PDB entry 3CL4 | X-ray diffraction, 2.10 A resolution | chain A

Chain A:
Protein: Hemagglutinin-esterase
Source organism: Bovine coronavirus
Notes: EC 3.1.1.53
UniProtKB: P15776 (HEMA_CVBM); residue numbers follow UniProt; this construct covers 19-388
Chain sequence (377 residues; row label = number of the first residue in the row):
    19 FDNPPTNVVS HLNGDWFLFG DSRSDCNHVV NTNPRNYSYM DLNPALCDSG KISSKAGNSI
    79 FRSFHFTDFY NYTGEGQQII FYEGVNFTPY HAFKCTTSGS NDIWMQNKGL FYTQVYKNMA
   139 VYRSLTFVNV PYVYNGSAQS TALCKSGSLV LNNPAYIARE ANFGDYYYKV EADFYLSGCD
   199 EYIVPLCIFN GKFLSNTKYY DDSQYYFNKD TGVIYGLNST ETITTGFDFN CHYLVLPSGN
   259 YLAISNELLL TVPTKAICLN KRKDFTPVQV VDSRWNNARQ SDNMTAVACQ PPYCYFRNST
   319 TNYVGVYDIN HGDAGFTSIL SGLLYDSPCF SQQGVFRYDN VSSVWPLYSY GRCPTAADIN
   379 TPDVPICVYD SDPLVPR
Not modelled in the structure: 377-395
Disulfide bonds: C44-C65, C113-C162, C197-C276, C205-C249, C307-C312, C347-C371
Covalent attachments: N-acetylglucosamine (NAG) linked to N54, N89, N236, N301, N316, N358
Construct notes: expression tag (389-395)
Bound ions: K+: D220, S221, Q222, S263, L267
UniProt features mapped onto this chain:
  - active site: S40 (Nucleophile), D326 (Charge relay system), H329 (Charge relay system)
  - glycosylation (N-linked (GlcNAc...) asparagine): N54, N89, N153, N236, N301, N316, N358
  - mutagenesis: S40 (S40A: Loss of enzyme activity), Y184 (Y184A: Decreased receptor binding), F211 (F211A: Loss of receptor binding), L266 (L266A: Loss of receptor binding; when associated with A-267), L267 (L267A: Loss of receptor binding; when associated with A-266)
From the paper describing this entry:
  - catalytic residues: S40, G75, N104, D326, H329
  - mutagenesis - S40A: abolished catalytic activity
  - mutagenesis - F211A, L266A/L267A: abolished binding to receptor
  - mutagenesis - Y184A: decreased binding to receptor

Summary:
N-acetylglucosamine is covalently linked to N54, N89, N236, N301, N316 and N358. D220, S221, Q222, S263 and
L267 form the K+ site. From UniProt: 3 active-site residues and 5 mutagenesis sites. The paper reports
catalytic residues S40, G75 and N104 among others; F211A and L266A/L267A abolish binding to receptor; 4
substitutions were tested in all.
Chain A is Hemagglutinin-esterase (Bovine coronavirus); the structure, Crystal structure of bovine coronavirus
hemagglutinin-esterase, was determined by X-ray diffraction (same publication as 3CL5).
